3ECG - chains A and B; structure by X-ray diffraction, 1.18 A resolution.

== Chain A ==
Protein: Protease
From: Human immunodeficiency virus type 2 (ISOLATE ROD)
Notes: EC 3.4.23.47
UniProt: P04584 (POL_HV2RO); residues 1-99 here correspond to UniProt positions 514-612 (UniProt number = residue number + 513)
Amino-acid sequence (99 residues; numbered 1 to 99; the number before each row is that of its first residue):
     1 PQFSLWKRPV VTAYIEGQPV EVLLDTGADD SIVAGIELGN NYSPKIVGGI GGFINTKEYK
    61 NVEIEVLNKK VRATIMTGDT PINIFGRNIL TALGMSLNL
UniProt features mapped onto this chain:
  - region (Dimerization of protease): Pro1 to Leu5, Gly49 to Asn55, Asn88 to Leu99
  - active site: Asp25 (For protease activity)
  - site: Leu99 (Cleavage)
Bound ions: Zn2+ site 1 near Asp30 (its only coordinating residue here); Na+ near Asn41 (its only coordinating residue here); Zn2+ site 2 near Glu63 (its only coordinating residue here); Zn2+ site 3: Glu65 (together with imidazole); Zn2+ site 4 near Asp79 (its only coordinating residue here); Zn2+ site 5: Leu99 (together with imidazole)
Ligand contacts: rl-98065 (065; (3r,3as,6ar)-hexahydrofuro[2,3-b]furan-3-yl(2S,3R)-3-hydroxy-4-(N-isobutylbenzo[d][1,3]dioxole-5-sulfonamido)-1-phenylbutan-2-ylcarbamate): Arg8, Leu23, Asp25, Gly27, Ala28, Asp29, Asp30, Ile32, Val47, Gly48, Gly49, Ile50, Pro81, Ile82, Ile84
From the paper describing this entry:
  - catalytic residues: Asp25
  - binding site for rl-98065: Asp25, Gly27, Ala28, Asp29, Asp30, Ile32, Gly48, Gly49, Ile50, Ile82, Ile84
  - Zn2+ coordination: Asp30

== Chain B ==
Protein: Protease
From: Human immunodeficiency virus type 2 (ISOLATE ROD)
Notes: EC 3.4.23.47
UniProt: P04584 (POL_HV2RO); residues 101-199 here correspond to UniProt positions 514-612 (UniProt number = residue number + 413)
Amino-acid sequence (99 residues; numbered 101 to 199; the number before each row is that of its first residue):
   101 PQFSLWKRPV VTAYIEGQPV EVLLDTGADD SIVAGIELGN NYSPKIVGGI GGFINTKEYK
   161 NVEIEVLNKK VRATIMTGDT PINIFGRNIL TALGMSLNL
UniProt features mapped onto this chain:
  - region (Dimerization of protease): Pro101 to Leu105, Gly149 to Asn155, Asn188 to Leu199
  - active site: Asp125 (For protease activity)
  - site: Leu199 (Cleavage)
Bound ions: Zn2+ site 1: Glu121 (together with imidazole); Zn2+ site 2: Asp130 (together with imidazole); Zn2+ site 3 near Glu158 (its only coordinating residue here); Zn2+ site 4 near Glu165 (its only coordinating residue here)
Ligand contacts: rl-98065 (065; (3r,3as,6ar)-hexahydrofuro[2,3-b]furan-3-yl(2S,3R)-3-hydroxy-4-(N-isobutylbenzo[d][1,3]dioxole-5-sulfonamido)-1-phenylbutan-2-ylcarbamate): Leu123, Asp125, Gly127, Ala128, Asp129, Asp130, Ile132, Val147, Gly148, Gly149, Ile150, Ile182, Ile184

== Chain A / chain B interface ==
Pairs across the interface - 91 pairs, chain A then chain B:
  Pro1(A) with Asn198(B); Leu199(B), hydrogen bond (backbone-backbone)
  Gln2(A) with Ser196(B); Leu197(B); Asn198(B), hydrogen bond
  Phe3(A) with Ser196(B); Leu197(B), hydrogen bond (backbone-backbone)
  Ser4(A) with Met195(B)
  Leu5(A) with Thr126(B); Arg187(B), hydrogen bond (backbone-side chain); Leu190(B), hydrophobic; Thr191(B); Met195(B)
  Trp6(A) with Arg187(B), hydrogen bond (backbone-side chain); Thr191(B)
  Lys7(A) with Arg187(B)
  Arg8(A) with Asp129(B), salt bridge; Arg187(B)
  Pro9(A) with Thr126(B); Arg187(B)
  Leu23(A) with Gly127(B)
  Leu24(A) with Thr126(B), hydrogen bond (backbone-side chain); Leu197(B), hydrophobic
  Asp25(A) with Asp125(B); Thr126(B); Gly127(B), hydrogen bond (side chain-backbone)
  Thr26(A) with Leu105(B); Pro109(B); Leu124(B), hydrogen bond (side chain-backbone); Asp125(B); Thr126(B), hydrogen bond (backbone-side chain); Leu197(B)
  Gly27(A) with Leu123(B); Asp125(B), hydrogen bond (backbone-side chain)
  Asp29(A) with Arg108(B), salt bridge
  Ile32(A) with Ile150(B), hydrophobic
  Gly49(A) with Ile150(B); Pro181(B)
  Ile50(A) with Ile132(B), hydrophobic; Gly149(B); Ile150(B), hydrogen bond (backbone-backbone); Gly151(B), hydrogen bond (backbone-backbone); Gly152(B); Ile154(B), hydrophobic; Thr180(B); Ile184(B), hydrophobic
  Gly51(A) with Gly151(B); Gly152(B)
  Gly52(A) with Gly151(B)
  Ile54(A) with Ile150(B)
  Leu67(A) with Leu199(B), hydrophobic
  Lys69(A) with Leu199(B)
  Thr80(A) with Ile150(B)
  Pro81(A) with Gly149(B); Ile150(B)
  Arg87(A) with Leu105(B), hydrogen bond (side chain-backbone); Trp106(B), hydrogen bond (side chain-backbone); Lys107(B); Arg108(B); Pro109(B)
  Leu90(A) with Leu105(B), hydrophobic
  Thr91(A) with Ser104(B); Leu105(B); Trp106(B)
  Leu93(A) with Leu199(B)
  Met95(A) with Ser104(B); Leu105(B); Leu197(B), hydrophobic; Asn198(B); Leu199(B), hydrophobic
  Ser96(A) with Gln102(B); Phe103(B); Ser196(B); Leu197(B); Asn198(B), hydrogen bond (backbone-backbone)
  Leu97(A) with Gln102(B); Phe103(B), hydrogen bond (backbone-backbone); Leu124(B), hydrophobic; Thr126(B); Met195(B), hydrophobic; Ser196(B)
  Asn98(A) with Pro101(B); Gln102(B); Met195(B); Ser196(B), hydrogen bond (backbone-backbone); Asn198(B), hydrogen bond
  Leu99(A) with Pro101(B), hydrogen bond (backbone-backbone); Leu167(B), hydrophobic; Leu193(B); Gly194(B); Met195(B), hydrophobic
Also at the interface, not in a pair above, chain A (40 interface residues in all): Val47, Gly48, Phe53, Asp79, Ile84, Gly94
Also at the interface, not in a pair above, chain B (38 interface residues in all): Val147, Phe153, Lys169

== In short ==
Chain A and chain B form an interface of 40 and 38 residues respectively, with 19 hydrogen bonds and 2 salt
bridges. Among the polar pairs are Arg8(A)-Asp129(B), Asp29(A)-Arg108(B) and Gln2(A)-Asn198(B). From the
paper: the catalytic residue Asp25(A); a binding site for rl-98065 at Asp25(A), Gly27(A) and Ala28(A) among
others.
Chain A and chain B are both Protease (Human immunodeficiency virus type 2 (ISOLATE ROD)); the structure, High
Resolution HIV-2 Protease Structure in Complex with Antiviral Inhibitor GRL-98065, was determined by X-ray
diffraction (same publication as 3EBZ and 3EC0).
